Entry 1BGB (X-ray diffraction, 2.00 A resolution); this record covers chains A and B of the 4 polymer chains in the assembly.

== Chain A (and B) ==
Name: Ecorv endonuclease
From: Escherichia coli
Notes: EC 3.1.21.4; chain B of this document is another copy of the same molecule, construct and numbering; everything in this record applies to it too
UniProtKB: P04390 (T2E5_ECOLI); residues 2-245 here correspond to UniProt positions 1-244 (UniProt number = residue number - 1)
Chain sequence (244 residues; row label = number of the first residue in the row):
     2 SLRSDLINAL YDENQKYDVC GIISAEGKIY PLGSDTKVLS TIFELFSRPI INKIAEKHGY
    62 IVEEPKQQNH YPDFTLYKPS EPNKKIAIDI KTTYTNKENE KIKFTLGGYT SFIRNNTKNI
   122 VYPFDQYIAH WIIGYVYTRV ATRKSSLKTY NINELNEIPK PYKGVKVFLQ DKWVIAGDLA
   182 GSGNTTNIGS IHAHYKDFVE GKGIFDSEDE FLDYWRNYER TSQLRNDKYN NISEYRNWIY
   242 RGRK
Not modelled in the structure: 142-148 (chain B: 12-18, 98-101, 142-146)

== How chain A and chain B interact ==
Contacting residue pairs - 62 pairs, chain A then chain B:
  K17(A) - E27(B)
  Y18(A) - E27(B)
  D19(A) - S25(B)
  D19(A) - A26(B)  hydrogen bond (backbone-backbone)
  D19(A) - E27(B)  hydrogen bond (backbone-side chain)
  V20(A) - I23(B)  hydrophobic
  V20(A) - I24(B)
  V20(A) - S25(B)
  C21(A) - I24(B)  hydrogen bond (backbone-backbone)
  C21(A) - S25(B)
  C21(A) - A26(B)
  G22(A) - I23(B)
  G22(A) - I24(B)  hydrogen bond (backbone-backbone)
  I23(A) - V20(B)  hydrophobic
  I23(A) - G22(B)
  I23(A) - I23(B)  hydrophobic
  I23(A) - I43(B)  hydrophobic
  I23(A) - L46(B)  hydrophobic
  I24(A) - V20(B)
  I24(A) - C21(B)  hydrogen bond (backbone-backbone)
  I24(A) - G22(B)  hydrogen bond (backbone-backbone)
  S25(A) - D19(B)
  S25(A) - V20(B)
  S25(A) - L156(B)
  A26(A) - D19(B)  hydrogen bond (backbone-backbone)
  A26(A) - L156(B)  hydrophobic
  Y31(A) - L46(B)
  Y31(A) - F47(B)
  Y31(A) - P50(B)  hydrophobic
  P32(A) - L46(B)
  P32(A) - R49(B)  hydrogen bond (backbone-side chain)
  L33(A) - L46(B)  hydrophobic
  G34(A) - L46(B)
  D36(A) - Q69(B)
  T37(A) - Q69(B)  hydrogen bond (backbone-side chain)
  K38(A) - T42(B)
  V39(A) - T42(B)
  V39(A) - L46(B)  hydrophobic
  T42(A) - K38(B)  hydrogen bond (side chain-backbone)
  T42(A) - T42(B)  hydrogen bond
  I43(A) - I23(B)
  L46(A) - I23(B)  hydrophobic
  L46(A) - P32(B)
  L46(A) - L33(B)  hydrophobic
  L46(A) - G34(B)
  F47(A) - Y31(B)
  R49(A) - L33(B)  hydrogen bond (side chain-backbone)
  R49(A) - G34(B)
  R49(A) - L148(B)
  P50(A) - L148(B)
  N53(A) - L148(B)  hydrogen bond (side chain-backbone)
  E65(A) - L148(B)
  Q69(A) - T37(B)  hydrogen bond (side chain-backbone)
  Q69(A) - K38(B)  hydrogen bond (side chain-backbone)
  T150(A) - P50(B)
  I153(A) - I153(B)  hydrophobic
  L156(A) - I24(B)  hydrophobic
  L156(A) - A26(B)
  L156(A) - I153(B)  hydrophobic
  N157(A) - A26(B)  hydrogen bond (side chain-backbone)
  N185(A) - N185(B)  hydrogen bond (side chain-backbone)
  N185(A) - T186(B)
Other interface residues (no listed pair), chain A (35 interface residues in all): I30, V63, Y138
Other interface residues (no listed pair), chain B (34 interface residues in all): G28, I30, D36, V39, K149, T150, K161

== Summary ==
Chain A and chain B form an interface of 35 and 34 residues respectively; the contacts include 17 hydrogen
bonds. Among the polar pairs are D19(A)-E27(B), P32(A)-R49(B) and T37(A)-Q69(B).
Chain A and chain B are both Ecorv endonuclease (Escherichia coli); the structure, Ecorv endonuclease complex
with 5'-cgggatatccc DNA, was determined by X-ray diffraction.
